PDB entry 4D0K | X-ray diffraction, 1.89 A resolution | chains A and B of the 3 polymer chains in the assembly

Chain A:
Molecule: A-specific ribonuclease subunit PAN2
Organism: Chaetomium thermophilum
Notes: EC 3.1.13.4; fragment: wd40 domain and cs1, residues 1-457
UniProtKB: G0SAK8 (G0SAK8_CHATD); residue numbers follow UniProt; this construct covers 1-457
Amino-acid sequence (460 residues; numbered -2 to 457; the number before each row is that of its first residue; numbers below 1 keep their minus sign (Gly-2 is residue -2)):
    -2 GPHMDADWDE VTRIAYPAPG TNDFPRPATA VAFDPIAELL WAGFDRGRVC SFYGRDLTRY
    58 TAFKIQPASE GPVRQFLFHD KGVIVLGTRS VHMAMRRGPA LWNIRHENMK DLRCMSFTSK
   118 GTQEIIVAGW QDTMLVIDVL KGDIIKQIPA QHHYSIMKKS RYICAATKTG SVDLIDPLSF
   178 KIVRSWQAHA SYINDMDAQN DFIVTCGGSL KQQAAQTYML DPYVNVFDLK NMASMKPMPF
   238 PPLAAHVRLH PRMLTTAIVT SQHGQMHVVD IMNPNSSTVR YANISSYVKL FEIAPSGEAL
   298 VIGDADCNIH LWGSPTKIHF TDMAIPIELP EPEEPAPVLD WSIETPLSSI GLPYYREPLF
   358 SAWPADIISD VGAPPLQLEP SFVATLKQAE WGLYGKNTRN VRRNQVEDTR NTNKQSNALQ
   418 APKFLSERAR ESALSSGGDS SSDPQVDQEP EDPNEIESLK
Unresolved in the structure: -2 to 0, 19-20, 207-214, 329-333, 340, 346-457
Construct notes: expression tag (-2 to 0)

Chain B:
Molecule: Pab-dependent poly(a)-specific ribonuclease subunit PAN3-like protein
Organism: Chaetomium thermophilum
Notes: fragment: c-term, residues 448-555
UniProtKB: G0S0Y3 (G0S0Y3_CHATD); residue numbers follow UniProt; this construct covers 448-555
Amino-acid sequence (135 residues; numbered 421 to 555; the number before each row is that of its first residue):
   421 MGSSHHHHHH SSGTGSGENL YFQGHMLEVE NGRIARSLMK LLTILERGDY DGVPSWSETG
   481 DRYQLKLFRD YVFHRVDADG KPNLSIGHML TCMSKLEAGV DENILLTSRD NETVFVLSYR
   541 ELRQMYDRAF NELVK
Unresolved in the structure: 421-450
Construct notes: expression tag (421-447)

Chain A / chain B interface:
Contacting residue pairs (42):
  Arg45(A) - Glu532(B)
  Arg56(A) - Asn531(B)  hydrogen bond (side chain-backbone)
  Arg56(A) - Val534(B)
  Tyr57(A) - Val534(B)
  Thr58(A) - Val534(B)
  Thr58(A) - Val536(B)
  Ala59(A) - Glu532(B)
  Ala59(A) - Thr533(B)
  Ala59(A) - Val534(B)  hydrogen bond (backbone-backbone)
  Ala59(A) - Phe535(B)
  Phe60(A) - Glu532(B)
  Lys61(A) - Glu478(B)  salt bridge
  Lys61(A) - Thr479(B)
  Lys61(A) - Asp530(B)  salt bridge
  Lys61(A) - Glu532(B)  salt bridge
  Ile62(A) - Thr479(B)
  Gln63(A) - Thr479(B)
  His89(A) - Thr479(B)
  Met92(A) - Glu541(B)
  Arg94(A) - Phe535(B)
  Arg94(A) - Val536(B)  hydrogen bond (backbone-backbone)
  Arg94(A) - Leu537(B)
  Arg94(A) - Glu541(B)  salt bridge
  Gly95(A) - Phe535(B)
  Pro96(A) - Gln484(B)
  Pro96(A) - Phe535(B)
  Pro96(A) - Leu537(B)  hydrophobic
  Ala97(A) - Thr479(B)
  Ala97(A) - Gly480(B)
  Ala97(A) - Asp481(B)
  Glu325(A) - Asn523(B)  hydrogen bond
  Glu325(A) - Val536(B)
  Leu326(A) - Asn523(B)  hydrogen bond (backbone-side chain)
  Pro327(A) - Asn523(B)
  Glu328(A) - Glu522(B)
  Glu341(A) - Ser505(B)
  Thr342(A) - Leu504(B)
  Thr342(A) - Ser505(B)
  Thr342(A) - Ile506(B)  hydrogen bond (backbone-backbone)
  Pro343(A) - Leu504(B)
  Leu344(A) - Leu504(B)  hydrogen bond (backbone-backbone)
  Leu344(A) - Met509(B)  hydrophobic
Other interface residues (no listed pair), chain A (25 interface residues in all): Arg43, Asn100
Other interface residues (no listed pair), chain B (23 interface residues in all): Asn503, Ile524, Leu525

Overview:
25 residues of chain A face 23 of chain B across their interface; the contacts include 7 hydrogen bonds and 4
salt bridges. Polar contacts include Lys61(A)-Glu478(B), Lys61(A)-Asp530(B) and Lys61(A)-Glu532(B).
Here chain A is A-specific ribonuclease subunit PAN2 and chain B is Pab-dependent poly(a)-specific
ribonuclease subunit PAN3-like protein, both from Chaetomium thermophilum. Entry 4D0K (Complex of Chaetomium
thermophilum PAN2 (WD40-CS1) with PAN3 (C-term)) was determined by X-ray diffraction together with 4CZV, 4CZW,
4CZX and 4CZY from the same study.
